PDB entry 5ZSD | X-ray diffraction, 2.60 A resolution | chains B and A of the 4 polymer chains in the assembly

[Chain B (and A)]
Name: Toll-like receptor 7
Organism: Macaca mulatta
Notes: chain A of this document is another copy of the same molecule, construct and numbering; everything in this record applies to it too
UniProtKB: B3Y653 (B3Y653_MACMU); residues 27-839 here = UniProt positions 27-839
Chain sequence (823 residues; each row starts with the number of its first residue):
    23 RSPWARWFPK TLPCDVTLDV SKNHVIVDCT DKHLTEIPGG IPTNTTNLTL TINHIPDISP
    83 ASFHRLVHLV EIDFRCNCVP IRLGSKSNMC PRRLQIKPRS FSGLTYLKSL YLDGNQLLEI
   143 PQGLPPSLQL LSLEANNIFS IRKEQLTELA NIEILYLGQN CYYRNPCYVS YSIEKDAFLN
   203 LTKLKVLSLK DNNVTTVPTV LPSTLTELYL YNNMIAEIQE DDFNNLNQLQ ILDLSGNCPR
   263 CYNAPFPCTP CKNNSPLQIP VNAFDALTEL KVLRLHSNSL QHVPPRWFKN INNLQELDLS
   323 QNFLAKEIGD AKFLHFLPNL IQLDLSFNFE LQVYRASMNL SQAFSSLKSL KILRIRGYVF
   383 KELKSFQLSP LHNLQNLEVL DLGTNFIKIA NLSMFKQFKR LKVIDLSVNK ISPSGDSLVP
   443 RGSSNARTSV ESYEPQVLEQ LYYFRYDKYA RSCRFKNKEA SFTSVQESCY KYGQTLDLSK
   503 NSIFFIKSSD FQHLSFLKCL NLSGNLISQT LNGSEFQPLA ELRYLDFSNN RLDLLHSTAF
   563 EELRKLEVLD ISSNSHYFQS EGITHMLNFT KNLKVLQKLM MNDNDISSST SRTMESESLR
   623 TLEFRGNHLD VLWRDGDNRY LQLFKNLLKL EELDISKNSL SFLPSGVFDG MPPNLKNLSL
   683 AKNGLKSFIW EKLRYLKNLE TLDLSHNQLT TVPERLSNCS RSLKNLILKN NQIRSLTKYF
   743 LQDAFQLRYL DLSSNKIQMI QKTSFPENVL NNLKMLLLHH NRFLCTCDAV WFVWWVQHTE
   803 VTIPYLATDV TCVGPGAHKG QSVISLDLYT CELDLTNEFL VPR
Unresolved in the structure: 23-26, 436-458, 478-489, 836-845 (chain A: 23-26, 436-458, 477-489, 836-845)
Disulfide bonds: Cys36-Cys51, Cys98-Cys475, Cys100-Cys112, Cys183-Cys189, Cys260-Cys273, Cys263-Cys270, Cys491-Cys521, Cys787-Cys814, Cys789-Cys833
Glycans and other covalent adducts: N-acetylglucosamine (NAG) linked to Asn69, Asn215, Asn361, Asn413, Asn523, Asn534, Asn590, Asn679, Asn720
Sequence notes: expression tag (23-26, 840-845); engineered mutation Gln167 (Asn in B3Y653), Gln389 (Asn in B3Y653), Gln488 (Asn in B3Y653), Gln799 (Asn in B3Y653)
Residues lining bound ligands:
  - IMDQ (IDQ; 1-[[4-(aminomethyl)phenyl]methyl]-2-butyl-imidazo[4,5-c]quinolin-4-amine), molecule 1: Tyr264, Asn265, Phe349, Phe351, Gln354, Val355, Tyr356, Val381, Phe408
  - IMDQ (IDQ), molecule 2: Thr532, Asp555, Leu557, Gly584, Ile585, Thr586

[Chain B / chain A interface]
Contacting residue pairs (76):
  Arg104(B) with Asp637(A); Gly638(A)
  Ser107(B) with Lys688(A), hydrogen bond
  Lys108(B) with Asp637(A), salt bridge; Phe664(A); Lys688(A); Ser689(A)
  Ser109(B) with Lys688(A), hydrogen bond
  Tyr185(B) with Gly638(A)
  Arg186(B) with Arg636(A); Asp637(A), hydrogen bond (side chain-backbone)
  Tyr264(B) with Thr586(A), hydrogen bond
  Asn265(B) with Gly584(A), hydrogen bond (side chain-backbone); Ile585(A); Thr586(A), hydrogen bond; Thr612(A), hydrogen bond
  Ala266(B) with Arg641(A), hydrogen bond (backbone-side chain)
  Pro267(B) with Asp639(A); Arg641(A), hydrogen bond (backbone-side chain)
  Phe268(B) with Arg641(A), hydrogen bond (backbone-side chain)
  Pro269(B) with Asp639(A); Arg641(A)
  Val430(B) with Ser582(A)
  Lys432(B) with Ser530(A); Tyr579(A)
  Gln462(B) with Glu583(A)
  Leu463(B) with Glu583(A)
  Tyr464(B) with Glu583(A), hydrogen bond (backbone-side chain)
  Tyr465(B) with Glu583(A), hydrogen bond (backbone-side chain)
  Phe466(B) with Glu583(A), hydrogen bond (backbone-side chain); Gly584(A)
  Lys502(B) with His578(A); Gln581(A)
  Asn503(B) with Arg553(A), hydrogen bond (backbone-side chain)
  Ser504(B) with Ser530(A)
  Phe506(B) with Phe506(A), hydrophobic
  Gly526(B) with Arg553(A), hydrogen bond (backbone-side chain)
  Asn527(B) with Arg553(A), hydrogen bond (backbone-side chain)
  Leu528(B) with Leu528(A); Arg553(A)
  Ser530(B) with Ser504(A)
  Arg553(B) with Asn503(A), hydrogen bond (side chain-backbone); Gly526(A), hydrogen bond (side chain-backbone); Asn527(A), hydrogen bond (side chain-backbone); Leu528(A)
  His578(B) with Lys502(A)
  Tyr579(B) with Lys432(A)
  Gln581(B) with Lys502(A)
  Ser582(B) with Val430(A)
  Glu583(B) with Gln462(A); Leu463(A); Tyr464(A), hydrogen bond (side chain-backbone); Tyr465(A), hydrogen bond (side chain-backbone); Phe466(A), hydrogen bond (side chain-backbone)
  Gly584(B) with Asn265(A), hydrogen bond (backbone-side chain); Phe466(A)
  Ile585(B) with Asn265(A); Phe408(A), hydrophobic
  Thr586(B) with Tyr264(A), hydrogen bond; Asn265(A), hydrogen bond
  Thr612(B) with Asn265(A), hydrogen bond
  Arg636(B) with Arg186(A)
  Asp637(B) with Arg104(A); Lys108(A), salt bridge; Arg186(A), hydrogen bond (backbone-side chain)
  Gly638(B) with Tyr185(A)
  Asp639(B) with Pro267(A); Pro269(A)
  Arg641(B) with Ala266(A), hydrogen bond (side chain-backbone); Pro267(A), hydrogen bond (side chain-backbone); Phe268(A), hydrogen bond (side chain-backbone); Pro269(A)
  Phe664(B) with Lys108(A)
  Lys688(B) with Ser109(A)
  Ser689(B) with Lys108(A)
  Arg784(B) with Arg784(A)
Interface residues without a listed pair, chain B (54 interface residues in all): Ile103, Phe349, Thr406, Phe408, Ser434, Thr532, Asp555, Gln760
Interface residues without a listed pair, chain A (52 interface residues in all): Ile103, Phe349, Thr406, Arg467, Asp555, Lys821

[In short]
Chain B and chain A form an interface of 54 and 52 residues respectively; the contacts include 30 hydrogen
bonds and 2 salt bridges. Polar contacts include Lys108(B)-Asp637(A), Ser107(B)-Lys688(A) and
Ser109(B)-Lys688(A). Chain B binds IMDQ.
Both chains are Toll-like receptor 7 (Macaca mulatta). Entry 5ZSD (Crystal structure of monkey TLR7 in complex
with IMDQ and GGUUGG) was determined by X-ray diffraction (same publication as 5ZSA, 5ZSB, 5ZSC, 5ZSE, 5ZSL,
5ZSM and 5ZSN).
